5HBR - chains B and D of the 4 polymer chains in the assembly; structure by X-ray diffraction, 2.00 A resolution.

# Chain B (and D)
Name: beta subunit of Acyl-CoA synthetase (NDP forming)
Source organism: Korarchaeum cryptofilum (strain OPF8)
Notes: chain D of this document is another copy of the same molecule, construct and numbering; everything in this record applies to it too
Reference sequence: B1L7P8 (B1L7P8_KORCO); residues 1-230 here = UniProt positions 1-230
Chain sequence (230 residues; numbered 1 to 230; the number before each row is that of its first residue):
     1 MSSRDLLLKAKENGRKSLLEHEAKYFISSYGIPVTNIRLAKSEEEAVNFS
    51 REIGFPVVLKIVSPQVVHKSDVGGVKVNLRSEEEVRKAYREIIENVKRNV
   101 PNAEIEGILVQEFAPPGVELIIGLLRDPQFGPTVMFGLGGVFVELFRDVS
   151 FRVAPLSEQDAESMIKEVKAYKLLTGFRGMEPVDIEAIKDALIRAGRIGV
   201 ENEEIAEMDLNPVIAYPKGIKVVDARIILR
Unresolved in the structure: 1
Reported in the primary citation:
  - catalytic residues: His68, Arg178, Arg226 (proposed by the authors, not directly observed)

# Chain B / chain D interface
Contacting residue pairs (19):
  Val141(B) with Phe177(D), hydrophobic
  Phe142(B) with Phe142(D), hydrophobic; Phe146(D), hydrophobic
  Glu144(B) with Arg178(D), salt bridge
  Leu145(B) with Lys172(D); Leu173(D), hydrophobic; Phe177(D), hydrophobic
  Phe146(B) with Phe142(D), hydrophobic; Lys169(D); Ala170(D), hydrophobic; Leu173(D), hydrophobic
  Lys169(B) with Phe146(D)
  Ala170(B) with Phe146(D), hydrophobic
  Lys172(B) with Leu145(D)
  Leu173(B) with Leu145(D), hydrophobic; Phe146(D), hydrophobic
  Phe177(B) with Val141(D), hydrophobic; Leu145(D), hydrophobic
  Arg178(B) with Glu144(D), salt bridge
Also at the interface, not in a pair above, chain B (12 interface residues in all): Gly176
Also at the interface, not in a pair above, chain D (13 interface residues in all): His68, Gly176

# Overview
12 residues of chain B and 13 residues of chain D are in contact, with 2 salt bridges. The salt-bridged pair
is Glu144(B)-Arg178(D). The paper reports catalytic residues His68(B), Arg178(B) and Arg226(B).
Chain B and chain D are both beta subunit of Acyl-CoA synthetase (NDP forming) (Korarchaeum cryptofilum
(strain OPF8)); the structure, Ca. Korarchaeum cryptofilum dinucleotide forming Acetyl-coenzyme A synthetase 1
in complex with phosphate and coenzyme A, was determined by X-ray diffraction (same publication as 4XYL, 4XYM,
4XZ3, 4Y8V, 4YAJ, 4YAK, 4YB8 and 4YBZ).
